3U5L - chain A; structure by X-ray diffraction, 1.39 A resolution.

Chain A:
Molecule: Bromodomain-containing protein 4
From: Homo sapiens
UniProtKB: O60885 (BRD4_HUMAN); residue numbers follow UniProt; this construct covers 42-168
Amino-acid sequence (127 residues; row label = number of the first residue in the row):
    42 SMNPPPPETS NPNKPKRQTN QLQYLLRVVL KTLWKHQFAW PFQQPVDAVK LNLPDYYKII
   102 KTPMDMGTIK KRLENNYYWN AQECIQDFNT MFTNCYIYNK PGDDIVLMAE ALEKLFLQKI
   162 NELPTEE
Sequence notes: cloning artifact (43)
Small-molecule neighbours: 08K (8-chloro-1,4-dimethyl-6-phenyl-4H-[1,2,4]triazolo[4,3-a][1,3,4]benzotriazepine): W81, P82, F83, V87, L92, L94, Y97, C136, Y139, N140, D145, I146, M149
Swiss-Prot annotation at these positions:
  - site: N140 (Acetylated histone binding)
  - cross-link: K99 (Glycyl lysine isopeptide (Lys-Gly) (interchain with G-Cter in SUMO2))
  - natural variant: D145 (D145G: Found in a patient with a neurodevelopmental syndrome; uncertain significance)
  - mutagenesis: N140 (N140A: Abolishes binding to acetylated histones)

In short:
Ligands of chain A: compound 08K. Curated annotation (UniProt) lists one mutagenesis site.
Chain A is Bromodomain-containing protein 4 (Homo sapiens); the structure, Crystal Structure of the first
bromodomain of human BRD4 in complex with a benzo-triazepine ligand (BzT-7), was determined by X-ray
diffraction, deposited together with 3U5J and 3U5K.
